Entry 7BGE (electron microscopy, 3.60 A resolution); this record covers chains a and b of the 9 polymer chains in the assembly.

== Chain a ==
Molecule: 16S ribosomal RNA
From: Staphylococcus aureus subsp. aureus NCTC 8325
Sequence (1556 nucleotides; each row starts with the number of its first residue):
     1 UUUUCUGGAGAGUUUGAUCCUGGCUCAGGAUGAACGCUGGCGGCGUGCCU
    51 AAUACAUGCAAGUCGAGCGAACGGACGAGAAGCUUGCUUCUCUGAUGUUA
   101 GCGGCGGACGGGUGAGUAACACGUGGAUAACCUACCUAUAAGACUGGGAU
   151 AACUUCGGGAAACCGUAGCUAAUACCGGAUAAUAUUUUGAACCGCAUGGU
   201 UCAAAAGUGAAAGACGGUCUUGCUGUCACUUAUAGAUGGAUCCGCGCUGC
   251 AUUAGCUAGUUGGUAAGGUAACGGCUUACCAAGGCAACGAUGCAUAGCCG
   301 ACCUGAGAGGGUGAUCGGCCACACUGGAACUGAGACACGGUCCAGACUCC
   351 UACGGGAGGCAGCAGUAGGGAAUCUUCCGCAAUGGGCGAAAGCCUGACGG
   401 AGCAACGCCGCGUGAGUGAUGAAGGUCUUCGGAUCGUAAAACUCUGUUAU
   451 UAGGGAAGAACAUAUGUGUAAGUAACUGUGCACAUCUUGACGGUACCUAA
   501 UCAGAAAGCCACGGCUAACUACGUGCCAGCAGCCGCGGUAAUACGUAGGU
   551 GGCAAGCGUUAUCCGGAAUUAUUGGGCGUAAAGCGCGCGUAGGCGGUUUU
   601 UUAAGUCUGAUGUGAAAGCCCACGGCUCAACCGUGGAGGGUCAUUGGAAA
   651 CUGGAAAACUUGAGUGCAGAAGAGGAAAGUGGAAUUCCAUGUGUAGCGGU
   701 GAAAUGCGCAGAGAUAUGGAGGAACACCAGUGGCGAAGGCGACUUUCUGG
   751 UCUGUAACUGACGCUGAUGUGCGAAAGCGUGGGGAUCAAACAGGAUUAGA
   801 UACCCUGGUAGUCCACGCCGUAAACGAUGAGUGCUAAGUGUUAGGGGGUU
   851 UCCCGCCCCUUAGUGCUGCAGCUAACGCAUUAAGCACUCCGCCUGGGGAG
   901 UACGACCGCAAGGUUGAAACUCAAAGGAAUUGACGGGGACCCGCACAAGC
   951 GGUGGAGCAUGUGGUUUAAUUCGAAGCAACGCGAAGAACCUUACCAAAUC
  1001 UUGACAUCCUUUGACAACUCUAGAGAUAGAGCCUUCCCCUUCGGGGGACA
  1051 AAGUGACAGGUGGUGCAUGGUUGUCGUCAGCUCGUGUCGUGAGAUGUUGG
  1101 GUUAAGUCCCGCAACGAGCGCAACCCUUAAGCUUAGUUGCCAUCAUUAAG
  1151 UUGGGCACUCUAAGUUGACUGCCGGUGACAAACCGGAGGAAGGUGGGGAU
  1201 GACGUCAAAUCAUCAUGCCCCUUAUGAUUUGGGCUACACACGUGCUACAA
  1251 UGGACAAUACAAAGGGCAGCGAAACCGCGAGGUCAAGCAAAUCCCAUAAA
  1301 GUUGUUCUCAGUUCGGAUUGUAGUCUGCAACUCGACUACAUGAAGCUGGA
  1351 AUCGCUAGUAAUCGUAGAUCAGCAUGCUACGGUGAAUACGUUCCCGGGUC
  1401 UUGUACACACCGCCCGUCACACCACGAGAGUUUGUAACACCCGAAGCCGG
  1451 UGGAGUAACCUUUUAGGAGCUAGCCGUCGAAGGUGGGACAAAUGAUUGGG
  1501 GUGAAGUCGUAACAAGGUAGCCGUAUCGGAAGGUGCGGCUGGAUCACCUC
  1551 CUUUCU
Unresolved in the structure: 1-936, 1402-1556

== Chain b ==
Molecule: 30S ribosomal protein S2
From: Staphylococcus aureus (strain NCTC 8325)
Reference sequence: Q2FZ25 (RS2_STAA8); numbering as in UniProt (aligned over 1-255)
Chain sequence (255 residues; row label = number of the first residue in the row):
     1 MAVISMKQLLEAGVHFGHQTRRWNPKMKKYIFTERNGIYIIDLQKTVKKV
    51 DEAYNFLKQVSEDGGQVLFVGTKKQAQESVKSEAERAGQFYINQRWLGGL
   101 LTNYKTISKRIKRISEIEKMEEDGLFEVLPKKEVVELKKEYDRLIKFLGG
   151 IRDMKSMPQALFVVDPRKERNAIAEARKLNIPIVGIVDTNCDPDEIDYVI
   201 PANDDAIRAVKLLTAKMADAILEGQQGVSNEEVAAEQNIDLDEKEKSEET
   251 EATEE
Unresolved in the structure: 1-69, 75-91, 194-255

== Chain a / chain b interface ==
Residue-residue contacts (29):
  G1084(a) - Thr106(b)  hydrogen bond to the base
  U1085(a) - Asn103(b)  hydrogen bond to the sugar
  U1085(a) - Lys105(b)  hydrogen bond to the phosphate
  U1085(a) - Thr106(b)  sugar contact
  G1086(a) - Thr102(b)  sugar contact
  G1086(a) - Asn103(b)  hydrogen bond to the sugar
  G1086(a) - Lys105(b)  salt bridge to the phosphate
  U1087(a) - Thr102(b)  phosphate contact
  U1087(a) - Lys178(b)  hydrogen bond to the phosphate
  C1088(a) - Lys178(b)  salt bridge to the phosphate
  C1108(a) - Lys139(b)  hydrogen bond to the phosphate
  C1109(a) - Lys139(b)  salt bridge to the phosphate
  C1109(a) - Arg143(b)  hydrogen bond to the phosphate
  C1110(a) - Arg143(b)  salt bridge to the phosphate
  C1110(a) - Phe147(b)  phosphate contact
  G1111(a) - Phe147(b)  phosphate contact
  C1112(a) - Arg95(b)  base contact
  A1113(a) - Arg95(b)  salt bridge to the phosphate
  A1113(a) - Gly98(b)  base contact
  A1113(a) - Asn171(b)  hydrogen bond to the phosphate
  A1114(a) - Arg95(b)  hydrogen bond to the phosphate
  A1114(a) - Leu97(b)  sugar contact
  A1114(a) - Gly98(b)  hydrogen bond to the sugar
  C1115(a) - Arg95(b)  salt bridge to the phosphate
  C1115(a) - Ile107(b)  sugar contact
  C1115(a) - Arg110(b)  sugar contact
  G1116(a) - Arg110(b)  hydrogen bond to the phosphate
  G1116(a) - Glu140(b)  phosphate contact
  C1169(a) - Lys132(b)  phosphate contact
Other interface residues (no listed pair), chain a (18 interface residues in all): A1117, A1123, A1180
Other interface residues (no listed pair), chain b (19 interface residues in all): Trp96, Gly99, Glu175

== Summary ==
18 residues of chain a and 19 residues of chain b are in contact; the contacts include 11 hydrogen bonds and 6
salt bridges. Among the polar pairs are G1084(a)-Thr106(b), U1085(a)-Asn103(b) and G1086(a)-Asn103(b).
Chain a is 16S ribosomal RNA (Staphylococcus aureus subsp. aureus NCTC 8325) and chain b is 30S ribosomal
protein S2 (Staphylococcus aureus (strain NCTC 8325)); the structure, Staphylococcus aureus 30S ribosomal
subunit in presence of spermidine (head only), was determined by electron microscopy.
